PDB entry 9K29 | electron microscopy, 3.00 A resolution | chains F and G of the 10 polymer chains in the assembly

[Chain F]
Name: Flagellar biosynthetic protein FliR
From: Salmonella enterica subsp. enterica serovar Typhimurium str. LT2
Reference sequence: P54702 (FLIR_SALTY); numbering as in UniProt (aligned over 1-264)
Amino-acid sequence (274 residues; row label = number of the first residue in the row):
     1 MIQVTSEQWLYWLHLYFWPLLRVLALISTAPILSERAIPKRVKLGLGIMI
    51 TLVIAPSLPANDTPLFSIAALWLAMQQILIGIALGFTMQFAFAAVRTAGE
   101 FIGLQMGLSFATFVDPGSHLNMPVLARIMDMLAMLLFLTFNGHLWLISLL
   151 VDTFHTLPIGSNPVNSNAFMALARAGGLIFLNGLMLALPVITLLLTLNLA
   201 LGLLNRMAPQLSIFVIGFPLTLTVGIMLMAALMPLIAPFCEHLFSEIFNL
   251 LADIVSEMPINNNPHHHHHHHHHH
Unresolved in the structure: 263-274
Sequence notes: expression tag (265-274)
Reported in the primary citation:
  - conformationally variable residues (helix shift, order/disorder transition): Met1 to Thr5, Tyr16

[Chain G]
Name: Flagellar biosynthetic protein FliQ
From: Salmonella enterica subsp. enterica serovar Typhimurium str. LT2
Reference sequence: P0A1L5 (FLIQ_SALTY); residues 1-89 here = UniProt positions 1-89
Amino-acid sequence (89 residues; numbered 1 to 89; the number before each row is that of its first residue):
     1 MTPESVMMMGTEAMKVALALAAPLLLVALITGLIISILQAATQINEMTLS
    51 FIPKIVAVFIAIIVAGPWMLNLLLDYVRTLFSNLPYIIG

[Interface between chain F and chain G]
Residue-residue contacts (32; chain F residue first):
  Leu135(F) - Met1(G)  hydrophobic
  Leu135(F) - Val6(G)  hydrophobic
  Leu135(F) - Met9(G)  hydrophobic
  Thr139(F) - Met1(G)
  Thr139(F) - Pro3(G)
  Phe140(F) - Pro3(G)  hydrophobic
  Gln210(F) - Ser36(G)
  Gln210(F) - Gln39(G)  hydrogen bond (side chain-backbone)
  Gln210(F) - Ala40(G)  hydrogen bond (side chain-backbone)
  Gln210(F) - Ile44(G)  hydrogen bond (side chain-backbone)
  Gln210(F) - Asn45(G)
  Leu211(F) - Ser36(G)
  Phe214(F) - Lys54(G)  hydrogen bond (backbone-side chain)
  Val215(F) - Gly32(G)
  Val215(F) - Ser36(G)
  Val215(F) - Ser50(G)
  Val215(F) - Lys54(G)  hydrogen bond (backbone-side chain)
  Ile216(F) - Leu29(G)
  Ile216(F) - Gly32(G)
  Ile216(F) - Leu33(G)
  Pro219(F) - Leu25(G)
  Leu220(F) - Leu29(G)  hydrophobic
  Thr223(F) - Leu25(G)
  Ile226(F) - Leu18(G)  hydrophobic
  Met227(F) - Leu18(G)  hydrophobic
  Met229(F) - Met14(G)  hydrophobic
  Ala230(F) - Met14(G)  hydrophobic
  Met233(F) - Met7(G)
  Met233(F) - Thr11(G)
  Met233(F) - Met14(G)  hydrophobic
  Pro234(F) - Met7(G)  hydrophobic
  Ala237(F) - Met7(G)
Also at the interface, not in a pair above, chain F (23 interface residues in all): Leu125, Leu132, Leu136, Leu222, Ile236
Also at the interface, not in a pair above, chain G (26 interface residues in all): Gly10, Ala21, Ala28, Thr42, Gln43, Met47, Phe51

[In short]
23 residues of chain F and 26 residues of chain G are in contact, with 5 hydrogen bonds. Among the polar pairs
are Gln210(F)-Gln39(G), Gln210(F)-Ala40(G) and Gln210(F)-Ile44(G). From the paper: conformational variability
at Met1(F) and Tyr16(F).
Here chain F is Flagellar biosynthetic protein FliR and chain G is Flagellar biosynthetic protein FliQ, both
from Salmonella enterica subsp. enterica serovar Typhimurium str. LT2. Entry 9K29 (Structure of the Salmonella
flagellar FliPQR complex reconstituted in the peptidisc) was determined by electron microscopy.
